Entry 2JKQ (X-ray diffraction, 2.60 A resolution); this record covers chain A.

== Chain A ==
Name: Focal adhesion kinase 1
From: Gallus gallus
Notes: EC 2.7.10.2; fragment: kinase domain, residues 411-686
Reference sequence: Q00944 (FAK1_CHICK); numbering as in UniProt (aligned over 411-686)
Chain sequence (276 residues; each row starts with the number of its first residue):
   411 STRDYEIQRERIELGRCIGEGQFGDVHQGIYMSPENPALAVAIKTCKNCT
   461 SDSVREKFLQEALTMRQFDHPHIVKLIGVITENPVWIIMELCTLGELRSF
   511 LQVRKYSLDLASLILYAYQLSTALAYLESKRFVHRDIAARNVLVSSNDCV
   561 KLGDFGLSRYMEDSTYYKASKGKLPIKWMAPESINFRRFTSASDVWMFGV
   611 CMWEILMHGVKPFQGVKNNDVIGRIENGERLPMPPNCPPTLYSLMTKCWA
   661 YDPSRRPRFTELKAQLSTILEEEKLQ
Disordered / not traced: 411-413, 569-583
Sequence notes: conflict Leu-449 (Met in Q00944), Tyr-516 (Phe in Q00944), Ser-556 (Ala in Q00944), Asn-557 (Thr in Q00944)
Disulfides: Cys-456/Cys-459
Small-molecule neighbours: VG8 (4-(1,4'-bipiperidin-1'-yl)-7-({5-chloro-2-[(2-methoxyphenyl)amino]pyrimidin-4-yl}amino)-2-methyl-2,3-dihydro-1H-isoindol-1-one): Arg-426, Ile-428, Gly-429, Val-436, Gln-438, Ala-452, Val-484, Met-499, Glu-500, Leu-501, Cys-502, Thr-503, Gly-505, Glu-506, Arg-550, Asn-551, Leu-553, Gly-563, Asp-564, Leu-567, Ser-568
Swiss-Prot annotation at these positions:
  - active site: Asp-546 (Proton acceptor)
  - binding site (ATP): Ile-428 to Gly-434, Lys-454, Glu-500 to Cys-502
  - modified residue (Phosphotyrosine): Tyr-576, Tyr-577
What the authors report for this chain:
  - binding site for VG8: Ile-428, Ala-452, Cys-502, Gly-505, Leu-553
  - specificity-determining residues: Gly-563 (proposed by the authors, not directly observed)

== Overview ==
Chain A binds compound VG8. From UniProt: active-site residue Asp-546 and 11 ATP-binding residues. From the
paper: a binding site for VG8 at Ile-428, Ala-452 and Cys-502 among others; the specificity determinant
Gly-563.
Chain A is Focal adhesion kinase 1 (Gallus gallus); the structure, Focal Adhesion Kinase catalytic domain in
complex with bis-anilino pyrimidine inhibitor, was determined by X-ray diffraction, deposited together with
2JKK, 2JKM and 2JKO.
